PDB entry 8X9A | electron microscopy, 3.36 A resolution | chains B and C of the 3 polymer chains in the assembly

[Chain B]
Protein: Capsid protein VP2
From: Coxsackievirus A16
Reference sequence: A0A2S1BJ89 (A0A2S1BJ89_9ENTO); residues 1-254 here correspond to UniProt positions 70-323 (UniProt number = residue number + 69)
Sequence (254 residues; row label = number of the first residue in the row):
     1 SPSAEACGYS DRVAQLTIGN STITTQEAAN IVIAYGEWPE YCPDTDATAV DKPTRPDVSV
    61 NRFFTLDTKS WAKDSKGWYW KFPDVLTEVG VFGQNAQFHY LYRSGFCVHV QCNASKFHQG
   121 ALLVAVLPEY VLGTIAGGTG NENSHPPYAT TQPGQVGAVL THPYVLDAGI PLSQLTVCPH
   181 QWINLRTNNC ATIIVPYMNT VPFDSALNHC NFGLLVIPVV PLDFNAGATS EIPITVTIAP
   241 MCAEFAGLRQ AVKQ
Not modelled in the structure: 1-30, 41-61, 88-100, 134-151, 205-206, 245-254

[Chain C]
Protein: Capsid protein VP3
From: Coxsackievirus A16
Reference sequence: A0A2S1BJ89 (A0A2S1BJ89_9ENTO); residues 1-242 here correspond to UniProt positions 324-565 (UniProt number = residue number + 323)
Sequence (242 residues; numbered 1 to 242; the number before each row is that of its first residue):
     1 GIPTELKPGT NQFLTTDDGV SAPILPGFHP TPPIHIPGEV HNLLEICRVE TILEVNNLKT
    61 NETTPMQRLC FPVSVQSKTG ELCAAFRADP GRDGPWQSTI LGQLCRYYTQ WSGSLEVTFM
   121 FAGSFMATGK MLIAYTPPGG NVPADRITAM LGTHVIWDFG LQSSVTLVVP WISNTHYRAH
   181 ARAGYFDYYT TGIITIWYQT NYVVPIGAPT TAYIVALAAA QDNFTMKLCK DTEDIEQTAN
   241 IQ
Not modelled in the structure: 1-6, 18-20, 175-189, 233-242

[Interface between chain B and chain C]
Residue-residue contacts - 43 pairs, chain B then chain C:
  K116(B) - S124(C)  hydrogen bond (backbone-side chain)
  K116(B) - F125(C)
  F117(B) - S124(C)
  F117(B) - M126(C)  hydrophobic
  F117(B) - G207(C)
  F117(B) - P209(C)
  H118(B) - S124(C)
  Q119(B) - A122(C)  hydrogen bond (side chain-backbone)
  Q119(B) - G123(C)
  Q119(B) - S124(C)
  Q119(B) - P209(C)
  Q119(B) - T211(C)  hydrogen bond (side chain-backbone)
  Q119(B) - A212(C)
  Y164(B) - P65(C)
  L172(B) - M66(C)  hydrophobic
  L172(B) - L69(C)  hydrophobic
  S173(B) - T51(C)
  S173(B) - I52(C)  hydrogen bond (backbone-backbone)
  S173(B) - S98(C)
  Q174(B) - S98(C)
  Q174(B) - I100(C)
  Q174(B) - Q103(C)
  T176(B) - E50(C)
  N184(B) - M120(C)
  N184(B) - F121(C)  hydrogen bond (side chain-backbone)
  N184(B) - A122(C)
  R186(B) - F121(C)
  R186(B) - G123(C)
  R186(B) - S124(C)  hydrogen bond (side chain-backbone)
  R186(B) - F125(C)
  R186(B) - A127(C)  hydrogen bond (side chain-backbone)
  R186(B) - F159(C)  hydrogen bond (side chain-backbone)
  Y197(B) - P37(C)
  N199(B) - I36(C)
  T200(B) - I34(C)
  P218(B) - M66(C)
  V220(B) - Y213(C)  hydrophobic
  V220(B) - V215(C)  hydrophobic
  D223(B) - P209(C)
  F224(B) - P209(C)  hydrophobic
  N225(B) - G207(C)
  N225(B) - A208(C)  hydrogen bond (side chain-backbone)
  N225(B) - P209(C)
Also at the interface, not in a pair above, chain B (33 interface residues in all): Y35, E37, G120, A121, L123, P163, V177, W182, P196, M198, V201, P202, V219, P221
Also at the interface, not in a pair above, chain C (32 interface residues in all): G38, T99, S163, I206

[Summary]
Chain B and chain C form an interface of 33 and 32 residues respectively, with 9 hydrogen bonds. Polar pairs
include K116(B)-S124(C), Q119(B)-A122(C) and Q119(B)-T211(C).
Here chain B is Capsid protein VP2 and chain C is Capsid protein VP3, both from Coxsackievirus A16. Entry 8X9A
(Cryo-EM structure of coxsackievirus A16 empty particle in complex with Fab h1A6.2) was determined by electron
microscopy, deposited together with 8X95, 8X96, 8X97, 8X98, 8X99, 8X9B, 8YTB and 8YTJ.
